Entry 9FOF (electron microscopy, 2.90 A resolution); this record covers chains q and r of the 12 polymer chains in the assembly.

[Chain q]
Protein: TAR DNA-binding protein 43
Source organism: Homo sapiens
Reference sequence: Q13148 (TADBP_HUMAN); residues 282-345 here = UniProt positions 282-345
Amino-acid sequence (64 residues; numbered 282 to 345; the number before each row is that of its first residue):
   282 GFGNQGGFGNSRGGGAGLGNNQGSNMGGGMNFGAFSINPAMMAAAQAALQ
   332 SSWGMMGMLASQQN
Swiss-Prot annotation at these positions:
  - modified residue: Ser-292 (Phosphoserine), Arg-293 (Omega-N-methylarginine)
  - natural variant: Gly-287 (G287S: In ALS10), Gly-290 (G290A: In ALS10), Gly-294 (G294A: In ALS10; G294V: In ALS10), Gly-295 (G295R: In ALS10; G295S: In ALS10), Gly-298 (G298S: In ALS10), Ala-315 (A315T: In ALS10), Ala-321 (A321V: In ALS10), Gln-331 (Q331K: In ALS10), Ser-332 (S332N: In ALS10), Gly-335 (G335D: In ALS10), Met-337 (M337V: In ALS10), Gln-343 (Q343R: In ALS10)
What the authors report for this chain:
  - post-translational modification sites: Arg-293

[Chain r]
Protein: Annexin A11
Source organism: Homo sapiens
Reference sequence: P50995 (ANX11_HUMAN); residues 39-74 here = UniProt positions 39-74
Amino-acid sequence (36 residues; row label = number of the first residue in the row):
    39 LDNVATYAGQFNQDYLSGMAANMSGTFGGANMPNLY
Swiss-Prot annotation at these positions:
  - natural variant: Asp-40 (D40G: In ALS23; D40Y: In IBMWMA)

[How chain q and chain r interact]
Pairs across the interface (7; chain q residue first):
  Leu-330(q) / Asn-72(r)
  Ser-332(q) / Pro-71(r)
  Trp-334(q) / Asn-69(r)
  Gly-335(q) / Phe-65(r)
  Gly-338(q) / Met-61(r)
  Ser-342(q) / Met-57(r)
  Gln-343(q) / Gly-56(r)
Other interface residues (no listed pair), chain q (11 interface residues in all): Ala-328, Met-337, Met-339, Ala-341
Other interface residues (no listed pair), chain r (12 interface residues in all): Ala-58, Ala-59, Ser-62, Gly-63, Leu-73

[In short]
11 residues of chain q and 12 residues of chain r are in contact. The paper reports a modification site at
Arg-293(q).
Chain q is TAR DNA-binding protein 43 and chain r is Annexin A11, both from Homo sapiens; the structure,
Structure of heteromeric amyloid filament of TDP-43 and AXNA11 from FTLD-TDP Type C (variant 2), was
determined by electron microscopy (same publication as 9FOR).
